8G1Q - chains H and C of the 4 polymer chains in the assembly; structure by X-ray diffraction, 3.73 A resolution.

# Chain H
Name: Transcription activator BRG1
Organism: Homo sapiens
Notes: EC 3.6.4.-
UniProtKB: P51532 (SMCA4_HUMAN); residue numbers follow UniProt; this construct covers 1447-1569
Amino-acid sequence (124 residues; each row starts with the number of its first residue):
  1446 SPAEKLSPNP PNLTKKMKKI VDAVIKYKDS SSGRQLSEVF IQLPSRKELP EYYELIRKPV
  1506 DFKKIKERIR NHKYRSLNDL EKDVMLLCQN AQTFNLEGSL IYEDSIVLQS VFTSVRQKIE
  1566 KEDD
Unresolved in the structure: 1446-1454
Sequence notes: expression tag (1446)
Curated features (UniProtKB/Swiss-Prot):
  - site: F1539, N1540 (Required for binding to 'Lys-15'-acetylated histone 3)
  - modified residue: S1452 (Phosphoserine)
  - mutagenesis: V1484 (V1484A: No effect on binding to 'Lys-15'-acetylated histone H3), F1539 (F1539A: Abolishes binding to 'Lys-15'-acetylated histone H3), N1540 (N1540A: Abolishes binding to 'Lys-15'-acetylated histone H3)

# Chain C
Name: von Hippel-Lindau disease tumor suppressor
Organism: Homo sapiens
UniProtKB: P40337 (VHL_HUMAN); residue numbers follow UniProt; this construct covers 56-213
Amino-acid sequence (162 residues; numbered 52 to 213; the number before each row is that of its first residue):
    52 GSMEAGRPRP VLRSVNSREP SQVIFCNRSP RVVLPVWLNF DGEPQPYPTL PPGTGRRIHS
   112 YRGHLWLFRD AGTHDGLLVN QTELFVPSLN VDGQPIFANI TLPVYTLKER CLQVVRSLVK
   172 PENYRRLDIV RSLYEDLEDH PNVQKDLERL TQERIAHQRM GD
Unresolved in the structure: 52-61, 205-213
Sequence notes: expression tag (52-55)
Curated features (UniProtKB/Swiss-Prot):
  - region: T157 to V166 (Interaction with Elongin BC complex)
  - natural variant: L63 (L63P: In PCC), R64 (R64P: In PCC), S65 (S65A: In PCC; S65L: In VHLD; S65W: In VHLD), V66 to Q73 (deletion: In VHLD), S68 (S68W: In PCC and VHLD), E70 (E70K: In VHLD), V74 (V74G: In VHLD), I75 (deletion: In VHLD), F76 (F76I: In VHLD; F76L: In VHLD; F76S: In VHLD; deletion: In VHLD), N78 (N78H: In VHLD; N78S: In VHLD; N78T: In VHLD), R79 (R79P: In VHLD), S80 (S80I: In VHLD; S80N: In PCC and VHLD; S80R: In VHLD), 64 further natural variant entries in UniProt
  - mutagenesis: Y98 (Y98N: No interaction with HIF1A. No HIF1A degradation)

# How chain H and chain C interact
Residue-residue contacts (5; chain H residue first):
  K1492(H) - F91(C)
  E1493(H) - N67(C)  hydrogen bond (backbone-side chain)
  E1493(H) - R69(C)  hydrogen bond (backbone-side chain)
  E1493(H) - F91(C)
  P1495(H) - R69(C)
Also at the interface, not in a pair above, chain H (5 interface residues in all): L1494, E1496
Also at the interface, not in a pair above, chain C (5 interface residues in all): N90, D92

# Summary
Chain H and chain C each contribute 5 residues to their interface; the contacts include 2 hydrogen bonds.
Polar contacts include E1493(H)-N67(C) and E1493(H)-R69(C). Curated annotation (UniProt) lists 3 mutagenesis
sites on chain H; one mutagenesis site on chain C.
Here chain H is Transcription activator BRG1 and chain C is von Hippel-Lindau disease tumor suppressor, both
from Homo sapiens. Entry 8G1Q (Co-crystal structure of Compound 1 in complex with the bromodomain of human
SMARCA4 and pVHL:ElonginC:ElonginB) was determined by X-ray diffraction, deposited together with 8G1P.
